PDB entry 8ZRF | X-ray diffraction, 2.05 A resolution | chain A

Chain A:
Protein: Carboxylesterase 15
Source organism: Arabidopsis thaliana
Notes: EC 3.1.1.-
UniProtKB: Q9FG13 (CXE15_ARATH); numbering as in UniProt (aligned over 9-329)
Amino-acid sequence (321 residues; row label = number of the first residue in the row):
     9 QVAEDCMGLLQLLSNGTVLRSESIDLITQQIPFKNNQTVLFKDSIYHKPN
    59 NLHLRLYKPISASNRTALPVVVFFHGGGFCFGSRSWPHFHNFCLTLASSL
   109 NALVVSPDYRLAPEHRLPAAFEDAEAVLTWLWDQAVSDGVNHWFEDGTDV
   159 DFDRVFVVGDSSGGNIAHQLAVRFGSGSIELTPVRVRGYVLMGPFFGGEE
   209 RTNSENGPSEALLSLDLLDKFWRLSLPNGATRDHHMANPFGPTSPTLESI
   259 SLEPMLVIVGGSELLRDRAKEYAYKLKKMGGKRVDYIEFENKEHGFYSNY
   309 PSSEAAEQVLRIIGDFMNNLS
Cystine bridges: C14 forms a disulfide with the same residue of a neighbouring copy of this chain
UniProt features mapped onto this chain:
  - motif: H83 to G85 (Involved in the stabilization of the negatively charged intermediate by the formation of the oxyanion hole)
  - active site: S169 (Nucleophile), E271, H302
  - binding site ((-)-2'-epi-GR24): G85, G86, S169, S170
  - mutagenesis: S169 (S169A: Abolishes the hydrolysis of the synthetic pro-fluorescent probe Yoshimulactone Green (YLG), commonly used for the measurement of SL hydrolysis), E271 (E271A: Abolishes the hydrolysis of the synthetic pro-fluorescent probe Yoshimulactone Green (YLG), commonly used for the measurement of SL hydrolysis)

In short:
UniProt lists 3 active-site residues, 4 (-)-2'-epi-GR24-binding residues and 2 mutagenesis sites.
Chain A is Carboxylesterase 15 (Arabidopsis thaliana); the structure, Arabidopsis Carboxylesterase CXE15, was
determined by X-ray diffraction together with 8ZR6, 8ZRG and 8ZRO from the same study.
